3J5Q - chains D and C of the 8 polymer chains in the assembly; structure by electron microscopy, 3.80 A resolution.

# Chain D
Molecule: Transient receptor potential cation channel subfamily V member 1
Organism: Rattus norvegicus
UniProt: O35433 (TRPV1_RAT); numbering as in UniProt; present here: 111-603, 627-719
Sequence (628 residues; each row starts with the number of its first residue; note: 24 numbers in that range are skipped by the numbering (no residue carries them; nothing is unmodelled there); X marks 42 residues of unknown identity (built as UNK)):
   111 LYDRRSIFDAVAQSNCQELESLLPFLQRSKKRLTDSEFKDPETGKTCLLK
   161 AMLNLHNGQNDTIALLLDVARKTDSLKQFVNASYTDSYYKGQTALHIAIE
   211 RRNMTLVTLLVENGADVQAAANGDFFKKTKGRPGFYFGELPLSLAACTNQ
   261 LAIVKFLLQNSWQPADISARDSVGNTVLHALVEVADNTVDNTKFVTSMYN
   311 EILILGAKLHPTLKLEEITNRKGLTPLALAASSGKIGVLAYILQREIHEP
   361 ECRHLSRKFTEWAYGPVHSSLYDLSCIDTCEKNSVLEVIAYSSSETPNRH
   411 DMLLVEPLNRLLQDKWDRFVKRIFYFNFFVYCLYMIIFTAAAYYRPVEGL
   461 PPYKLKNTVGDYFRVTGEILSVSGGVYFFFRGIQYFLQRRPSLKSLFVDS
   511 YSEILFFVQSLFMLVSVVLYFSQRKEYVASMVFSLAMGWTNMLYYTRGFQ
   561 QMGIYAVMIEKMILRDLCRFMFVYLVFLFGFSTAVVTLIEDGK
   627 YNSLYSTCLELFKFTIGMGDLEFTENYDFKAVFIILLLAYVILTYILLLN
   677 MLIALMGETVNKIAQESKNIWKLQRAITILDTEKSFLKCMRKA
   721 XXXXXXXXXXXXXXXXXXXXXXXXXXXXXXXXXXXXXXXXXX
Not modelled in the structure: 503-507, 721-751
Swiss-Prot annotation at these positions:
  - region: Glu-684 to Phe-712 (AD)
  - motif: Gly-643 to Asp-646 (Selectivity filter)
  - binding site (ATP): Arg-115, Lys-155, Lys-160, Asn-164, Tyr-199 to Gln-202, Glu-210, Arg-211
  - binding site (resiniferatoxin): Tyr-511, Ser-512, Thr-550, Arg-557
  - binding site (Na(+)): Gly-643
  - binding site (Ca(2+)): Asp-646
  - modified residue: Ser-116 (Phosphoserine), Thr-144 (Phosphothreonine), Thr-370 (Phosphothreonine), Ser-502 (Phosphoserine), Thr-704 (Phosphothreonine)

# Chain C
Molecule: Kappa-theraphotoxin-Cg1a 1
Organism: Chilobrachys guangxiensis
UniProt: P0C247 (JZ11A_CHIGU); residues 1-31 here correspond to UniProt positions 51-81 (UniProt number = residue number + 50)
Sequence (31 residues; numbered 1 to 31; the number before each row is that of its first residue):
     1 ECRKMFGGCSVDSDCCAHLGCKPTLKYCAWD
Swiss-Prot annotation at these positions:
  - region: Met-5, Phe-6 (Involved in active face)
  - site: Trp-30 (Involved in active face)

# Interface between chain D and chain C
Contacting residue pairs - 4 pairs, chain D then chain C:
  Lys-535(D) / Asp-12(C)
  Ser-629(D) / Thr-24(C)
  Tyr-631(D) / Pro-23(C)
  Tyr-631(D) / Thr-24(C)
Other interface residues (no listed pair), chain D (4 interface residues in all): Ser-632
Other interface residues (no listed pair), chain C (4 interface residues in all): Leu-25

# Summary
Chain D and chain C each contribute 4 residues to their interface. UniProt lists 10 ATP-binding residues, 4
resiniferatoxin-binding residues, Na+-binding residue Gly-643(D) and Ca2+-binding residue Asp-646(D) on chain
D.
Chain D is Transient receptor potential cation channel subfamily V member 1 (Rattus norvegicus) and chain C is
Kappa-theraphotoxin-Cg1a 1 (Chilobrachys guangxiensis); the structure, Structure of TRPV1 ion channel in
complex with DkTx and RTX, was determined by electron microscopy, deposited together with 3J5R.
